PDB entry 2VIY | X-ray diffraction, 1.82 A resolution | chain A

# Chain A
Molecule: Beta-secretase 1
From: Homo sapiens
Notes: EC 3.4.23.46
UniProt: P56817 (BACE1_HUMAN); residues 61-452 here = UniProt positions 61-452
Amino-acid sequence (392 residues; numbered 61 to 452; the number before each row is that of its first residue):
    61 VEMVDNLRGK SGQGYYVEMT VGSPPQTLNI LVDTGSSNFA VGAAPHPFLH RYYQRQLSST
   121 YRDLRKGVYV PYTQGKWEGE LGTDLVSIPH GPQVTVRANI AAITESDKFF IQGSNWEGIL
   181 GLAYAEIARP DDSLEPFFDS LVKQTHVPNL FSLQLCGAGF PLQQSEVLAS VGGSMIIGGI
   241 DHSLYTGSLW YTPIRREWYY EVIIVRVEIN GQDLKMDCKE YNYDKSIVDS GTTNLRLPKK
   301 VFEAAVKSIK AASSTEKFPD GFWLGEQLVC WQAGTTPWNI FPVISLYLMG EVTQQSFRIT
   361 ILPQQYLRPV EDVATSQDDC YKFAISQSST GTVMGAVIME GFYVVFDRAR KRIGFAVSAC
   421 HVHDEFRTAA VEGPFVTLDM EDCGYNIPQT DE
Not modelled in the structure: 61, 217-229, 448-452
Cystine bridges: Cys216-Cys420, Cys278-Cys443, Cys330-Cys380
Sequence notes: engineered mutation Gln153 (Asn in P56817), Gln172 (Asn in P56817), Gln223 (Asn in P56817), Gln354 (Asn in P56817)
Small-molecule neighbours: VG3 (N-[(1S,2R)-1-benzyl-3-{[(1S)-2-(cyclohexylamino)-1-methyl-2-oxoethyl]amino}-2-hydroxypropyl]-3-(pentylsulfonyl)benzamide): Leu91, Asp93, Gly95, Ser96, Val130, Pro131, Tyr132, Thr133, Gln134, Phe169, Trp176, Ile179, Ile187, Arg189, Tyr259, Ile287, Asp289, Gly291, Thr292, Thr293, Asn294, Arg296, Leu324, Gly325, Ser386
UniProt features mapped onto this chain:
  - active site: Asp93, Asp289
  - modified residue (N6-acetyllysine): Lys126, Lys275, Lys279, Lys285, Lys299, Lys300, Lys307
  - mutagenesis: Asp93 (D93N: Decreases beta-cleaved soluble APP production), Asp284 (D284N: Almost abolishes beta-cleaved soluble APP production)

# In short
Chain A binds compound VG3. Curated annotation (UniProt) lists active-site residues Asp93 and Asp289 and 2
mutagenesis sites.
Chain A is Beta-secretase 1 (Homo sapiens); the structure, Human BACE-1 in complex with
N-((1S,2R)-3-(((1S)-2-(cyclohexylamino)-
1-methyl-2-oxoethyl)amino)-2-hydroxy-1-(phenylmethyl)propyl)-3-(pentylsulfonyl)benzamide, was determined by
X-ray diffraction together with 2VIZ from the same study.
